7SAA - chains C and D of the 4 polymer chains in the assembly; structure by electron microscopy, 2.97 A resolution.

[Chain C]
Name: Glutamate receptor ionotropic, NMDA 1
From: Rattus norvegicus
Reference sequence: P35439 (NMDZ1_RAT); numbering as in UniProt (aligned over 1-847)
Sequence (847 residues; each row starts with the number of its first residue):
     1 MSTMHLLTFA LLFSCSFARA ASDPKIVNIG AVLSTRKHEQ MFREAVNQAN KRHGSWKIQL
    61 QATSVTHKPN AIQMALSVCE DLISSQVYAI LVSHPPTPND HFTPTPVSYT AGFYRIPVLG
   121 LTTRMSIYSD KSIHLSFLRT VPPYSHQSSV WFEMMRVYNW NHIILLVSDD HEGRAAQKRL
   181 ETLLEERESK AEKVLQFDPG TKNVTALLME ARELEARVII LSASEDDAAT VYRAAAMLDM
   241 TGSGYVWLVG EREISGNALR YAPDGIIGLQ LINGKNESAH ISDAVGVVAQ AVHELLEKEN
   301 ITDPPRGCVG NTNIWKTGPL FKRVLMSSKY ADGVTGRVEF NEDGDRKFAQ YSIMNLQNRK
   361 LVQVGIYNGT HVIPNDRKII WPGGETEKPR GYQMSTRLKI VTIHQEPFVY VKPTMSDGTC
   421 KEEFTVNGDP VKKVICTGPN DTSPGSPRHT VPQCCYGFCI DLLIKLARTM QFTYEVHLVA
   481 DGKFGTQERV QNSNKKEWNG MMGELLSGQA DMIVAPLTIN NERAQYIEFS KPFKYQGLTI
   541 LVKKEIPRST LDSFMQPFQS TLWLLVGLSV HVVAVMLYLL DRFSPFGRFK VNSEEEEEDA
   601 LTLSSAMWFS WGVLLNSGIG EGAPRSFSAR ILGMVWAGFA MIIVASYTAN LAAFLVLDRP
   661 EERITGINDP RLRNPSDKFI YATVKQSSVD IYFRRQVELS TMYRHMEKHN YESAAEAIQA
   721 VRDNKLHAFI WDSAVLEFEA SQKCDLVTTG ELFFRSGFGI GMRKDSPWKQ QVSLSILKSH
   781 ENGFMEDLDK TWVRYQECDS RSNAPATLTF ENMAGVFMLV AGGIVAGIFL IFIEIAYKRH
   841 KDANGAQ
Disordered / not traced: 1-24, 53-57, 585-601, 842-847
Construct notes: conflict Ser22 (Cys in P35439), Gln61 (Asn in P35439), Asp239 (Asn in P35439), Gln350 (Asn in P35439), Gln471 (Asn in P35439), Gln491 (Asn in P35439), Gln771 (Asn in P35439), Asn844 (Arg in P35439), Gly845 (Arg in P35439), Ala846 (Lys in P35439)
Disulfide bonds: Cys79-Cys308, Cys420-Cys454, Cys436-Cys455
Glycans and other covalent adducts: N-acetylglucosamine (NAG) linked to Asn368
Small-molecule neighbours:
  - glycine (GLY): Phe484, Pro516, Leu517, Thr518, Arg523, Ser687, Ser688, Trp731, Asp732, Phe758
  - N-acetylglucosamine (NAG; 2-acetamido-2-deoxy-beta-D-glucopyranose): Asn276, Ser278, Ala279, Val334
Swiss-Prot annotation at these positions:
  - region: Leu603 to Pro624 (Pore-forming)
  - binding site (glycine): Pro516, Thr518, Arg523, Ser688, Asp732
  - glycosylation (N-linked (GlcNAc...) asparagine): Asn203, Asn276, Asn300, Asn368, Asn440, Asn674

[Chain D]
Name: Glutamate receptor ionotropic, NMDA 2B
From: Rattus norvegicus
Reference sequence: Q00960 (NMDE2_RAT); numbering as in UniProt (aligned over 27-852)
Sequence (883 residues; numbered -30 to 852; the number before each row is that of its first residue; numbers below 1 keep their minus sign (Met-30 is residue -30)):
   -30 MGTMRLFLLA VLFLFSFARA TGWSHPQFEK GGGSGGGSGG SAWSHPQFEK GALVPRGRSQ
    30 KSPPSIGIAV ILVGTSDEVA IKDAHEKDDF HHLSVVPRVE LVAMNETDPK SIITRICDLM
    90 SDRKIQGVVF ADDTDQEAIA QILDFISAQT LTPILGIHGG SSMIMADKDE SSMFFQFGPS
   150 IEQQASVMLN IMEEYDWYIF SIVTTYFPGY QDFVNKIRST IENSFVGWEL EEVLLLDMSL
   210 DDGDSKIQNQ LKKLQSPIIL LYCTKEEATY IFEVANSVGL TGYGYTWIVP SLVAGDTDTV
   270 PSEFPTGLIS VSYDEWDYGL PARVRDGIAI ITTAASDMLS EHSFIPEPKS SCYNTHEKRI
   330 YQSNMLNRYL INVTFEGRNL SFSEDGYQMH PKLVIILLNK ERKWERVGKW KDKSLQMKYY
   390 VWPRMCPETE EQEDDHLSIV TLEEAPFVIV ESVDPLSGTC MRNTVPCQKR IISENKTDEE
   450 PGYIKKCCKG FCIDILKKIS KSVKFTYDLY LVTNGKHGKK INGTWNGMIG EVVMKRAYMA
   510 VGSLTINEER SEVVDFSVPF IETGISVMVS RSNGTVSPSA FLEPFSADVW VMMFVMLLIV
   570 SAVAVFVFEY FSPVGYNRCL ADGREPGGPS FTIGKAIWLL WGLVFNNSVP VQNPKGTTSK
   630 IMVSVWAFFA VIFLASYTAN LAAFMIQEEY VDQVSGLSDK KFQRPNDFSP PFRFGTVPNG
   690 STERNIRNNY AEMHAYMGKF NQRGVDDALL SLKTGKLDAF IYDAAVLNYM AGRDEGCKLV
   750 TIGSGKVFAS TGYGIAIQKD SGWKRQVDLA ILQLFGDGEM EELEALWLTG ICHNEKNEVM
   810 SSQLDIDNMA GVFYMLGAAM ALSLITFICE HLFYWQFRHS FMG
Disordered / not traced: -30 to 33, 395-402, 580-598, 846-852
Construct notes: expression tag (-30 to 26); conflict Ser849 (Cys in Q00960)
Disulfide bonds: Cys86-Cys321, Cys429-Cys456, Cys436-Cys457, Cys746-Cys801
Glycans and other covalent adducts: N-acetylglucosamine (NAG) linked to Asn688
Small-molecule neighbours: glutamic acid (GLU): His486, Ser512, Leu513, Thr514, Arg519, Gly689, Ser690, Thr691, Tyr731, Asp732, Tyr762
Swiss-Prot annotation at these positions:
  - region: Lys604 to Pro623 (Pore-forming)
  - binding site (Zn(2+)): His127, Glu284
  - binding site (L-glutamate): Thr514, Arg519, Ser690, Thr691, Asp732
  - site: Asn615 (Functional determinant of NMDA receptors)
  - glycosylation (N-linked (GlcNAc...) asparagine): Asn74, Asn341, Asn348, Asn444, Asn491, Asn542, Asn688

[Chain C / chain D interface]
Pairs across the interface - 74 pairs, chain C then chain D:
  Asn70(C) with Asn323(D); Thr324(D)
  Ala71(C) with Phe114(D), hydrophobic
  Ile72(C) with Ile82(D), hydrophobic
  Leu76(C) with Ile82(D), hydrophobic
  Tyr109(C) with Phe114(D)
  Phe113(C) with Pro78(D); Ala107(D), hydrophobic
  Ser132(C) with Ala135(D); Pro177(D)
  Ile133(C) with Ala135(D), hydrophobic; Asp136(D)
  Cys308(C) with Thr76(D); Asp77(D), hydrogen bond
  Val309(C) with Thr76(D); Asp77(D)
  Thr312(C) with Glu75(D); Thr76(D)
  Arg489(C) with Ser188(D); Glu191(D), salt bridge
  Gln556(C) with Ser811(D); Gln812(D)
  Pro557(C) with Gln812(D); Leu813(D), hydrogen bond (backbone-backbone)
  Phe558(C) with Gln812(D); Leu813(D), hydrophobic
  Gln559(C) with Gln812(D), hydrogen bond (backbone-backbone); Asp814(D)
  Thr561(C) with Ile815(D)
  Leu562(C) with Gln812(D); Leu813(D); Asp814(D); Ile815(D), hydrophobic
  Leu565(C) with Ile815(D), hydrophobic; Phe822(D), hydrophobic
  Leu580(C) with Phe836(D), hydrophobic
  Phe609(C) with Trp607(D), hydrophobic
  Val613(C) with Ser617(D)
  Asn616(C) with Asn615(D)
  Pro624(C) with Trp607(D), hydrophobic
  Ser628(C) with Ser832(D); Thr835(D); Phe836(D)
  Arg630(C) with Gly603(D); Trp607(D)
  Leu632(C) with Ser832(D)
  Met634(C) with Trp607(D); Trp610(D), hydrogen bond (backbone-side chain)
  Val635(C) with Ala828(D), hydrophobic
  Trp636(C) with Leu825(D), hydrophobic
  Gly638(C) with Phe614(D)
  Phe639(C) with Val821(D), hydrophobic
  Met641(C) with Phe614(D), hydrophobic; Tyr646(D), hydrophobic
  Ile642(C) with Phe550(D), hydrophobic; Tyr646(D); Val821(D), hydrophobic
  Ala645(C) with Tyr646(D), hydrophobic
  Ala649(C) with Leu650(D), hydrophobic; Ala651(D)
  Asn650(C) with Met654(D); Leu813(D)
  Leu657(C) with Ile655(D), hydrophobic; Val808(D)
  Glu662(C) with Ile800(D)
  Pro670(C) with Arg742(D); Thr798(D); Ile800(D), hydrophobic
  Arg671(C) with Ile800(D)
  Asn674(C) with Leu795(D); Trp796(D)
  Arg704(C) with Phe194(D); Met430(D); Arg431(D)
Also at the interface, not in a pair above, chain C (57 interface residues in all): Pro69, Cys79, Tyr114, Asn494, Val566, Gly620, Ile631, Gly633, Ala637, Ser646, Ala653, Val697, Ser700, Tyr703
Also at the interface, not in a pair above, chain D (61 interface residues in all): Lys79, Ile111, Asn184, Cys321, Asn432, Lys604, Val618, Pro619, Thr647, Gly745, Cys746, Gly799, Met818, Met829

[Summary]
57 residues of chain C and 61 residues of chain D are in contact, with 4 hydrogen bonds and 1 salt bridge.
Polar contacts include Arg489(C)-Glu191(D), Cys308(C)-Asp77(D) and Met634(C)-Trp610(D). Bound to chain C:
N-acetylglucosamine and glycine. Chain D binds glutamic acid.
Chain C is Glutamate receptor ionotropic, NMDA 1 and chain D is Glutamate receptor ionotropic, NMDA 2B, both
from Rattus norvegicus; the structure, Glycine and glutamate bound GluN1a-GluN2B NMDA receptors in non-active
1 conformation at 2.97 Angstrom resolution, was determined by electron microscopy, deposited together with
7SAB, 7SAC and 7SAD.
